PDB entry 7Z13 | electron microscopy, 3.40 A resolution | chains 2 and 5 of the 28 polymer chains in the assembly

== Chain 2 ==
Protein: DNA replication licensing factor MCM2
Source organism: Saccharomyces cerevisiae
Notes: EC 3.6.4.12
UniProtKB: A0A6A5Q1S9 (A0A6A5Q1S9_YEASX); residue numbers follow UniProt; this construct covers 1-868
Sequence (868 residues; each row starts with the number of its first residue):
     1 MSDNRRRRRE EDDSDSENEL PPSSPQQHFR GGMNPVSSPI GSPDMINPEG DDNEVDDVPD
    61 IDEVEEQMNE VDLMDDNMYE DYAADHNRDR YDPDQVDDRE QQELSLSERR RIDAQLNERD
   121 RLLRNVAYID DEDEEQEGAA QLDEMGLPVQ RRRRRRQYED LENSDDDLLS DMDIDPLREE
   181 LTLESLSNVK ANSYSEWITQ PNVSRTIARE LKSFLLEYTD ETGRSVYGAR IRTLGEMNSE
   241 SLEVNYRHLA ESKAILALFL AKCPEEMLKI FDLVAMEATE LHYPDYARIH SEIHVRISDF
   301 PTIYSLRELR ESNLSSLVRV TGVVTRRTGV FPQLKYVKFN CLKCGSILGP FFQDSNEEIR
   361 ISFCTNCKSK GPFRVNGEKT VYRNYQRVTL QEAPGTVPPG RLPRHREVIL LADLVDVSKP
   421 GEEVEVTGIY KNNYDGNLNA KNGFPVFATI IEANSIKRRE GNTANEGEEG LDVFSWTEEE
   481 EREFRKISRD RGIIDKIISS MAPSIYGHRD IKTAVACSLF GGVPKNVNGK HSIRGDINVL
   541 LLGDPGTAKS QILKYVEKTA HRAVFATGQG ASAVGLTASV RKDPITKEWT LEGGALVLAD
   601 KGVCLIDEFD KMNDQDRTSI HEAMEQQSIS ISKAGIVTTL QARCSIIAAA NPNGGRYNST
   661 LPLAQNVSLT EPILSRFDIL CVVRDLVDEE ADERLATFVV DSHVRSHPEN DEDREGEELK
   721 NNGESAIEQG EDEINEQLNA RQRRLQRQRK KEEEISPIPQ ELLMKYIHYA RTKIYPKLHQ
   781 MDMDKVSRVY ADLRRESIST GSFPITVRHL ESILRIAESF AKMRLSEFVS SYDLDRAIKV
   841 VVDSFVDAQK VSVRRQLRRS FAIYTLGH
Not modelled in the structure: 1-179, 710-737, 868
Bound ions: Zn2+: Cys-341, Cys-344, Cys-364, Cys-367
Ligand contacts:
  - ATP (adenosine-5'-triphosphate), molecule 1: Ile-505, Tyr-506, His-508, Pro-545, Gly-546, Thr-547, Ala-548, Lys-549, Ser-550, Gln-551, Asp-607, Leu-695, Val-699
  - ATP, molecule 2: His-531, Glu-625, Gln-626, Arg-676, Val-807, Arg-808, Glu-811

== Chain 5 ==
Protein: DNA helicase
Source organism: Saccharomyces cerevisiae
Notes: EC 3.6.4.12
UniProtKB: A0A6A5PUY8 (A0A6A5PUY8_YEASX); numbering as in UniProt (aligned over 1-775)
Sequence (775 residues; row label = number of the first residue in the row):
     1 MSFDRPEIYS APVLQGESPN DDDNTEIIKS FKNFILEFRL DSQFIYRDQL RNNILVKNYS
    61 LTVNMEHLIG YNEDIYKKLS DEPSDIIPLF ETAITQVAKR ISILSRAQSA NNNDKDPENT
   121 SMDTDSLLLN SLPTFQLILN SNANQIPLRD LDSEHVSKIV RLSGIIISTS VLSSRATYLS
   181 IMCRNCRHTT SITINNFNSI TGNTVSLPRS CLSTIESESS MANESNIGDE STKKNCGPDP
   241 YIIIHESSKF IDQQFLKLQE IPELVPVGEM PRNLTMTCDR YLTNKVIPGT RVTIVGIYSI
   301 YNSKNGAGSG RSGGGNGGSG VAIRTPYIKI LGIQSDVETS SIWNSVTMFT EEEEEEFLQL
   361 SRNPKLYEIL TNSIAPSIFG NEDIKKAIVC LLMGGSKKIL PDGMRLRGDI NVLLLGDPGT
   421 AKSQLLKFVE KVSPIAVYTS GKGSSAAGLT ASVQRDPMTR EFYLEGGAMV LADGGVVCID
   481 EFDKMRDEDR VAIHEAMEQQ TISIAKAGIT TVLNSRTSVL AAANPIYGRY DDLKSPGDNI
   541 DFQTTILSRF DMIFIVKDDH NEERDISIAN HVINIHTGNA NAMQNQQEEN GSEISIEKMK
   601 RYITYCRLKC APRLSPQAAE KLSSNFVTIR KQLLINELES TERSSIPITI RQLEAIIRIT
   661 ESLAKLELSP IAQERHVDEA IRLFQASTMD AASQDPIGGL NQASGTSLSE IRRFEQELKR
   721 RLPIGWSTSY QTLRREFVDT HRFSQLALDK ALYALEKHET IQLRHQGQNI YRSGV
Not modelled in the structure: 1-20, 105-129, 199-204, 214-234, 305-317
Bound ions: Zn2+: Cys-183, Cys-186, Cys-211, Cys-236; Mg2+: Ser-423 (together with ATP)
Ligand contacts:
  - ATP (adenosine-5'-triphosphate), molecule 1: Ser-377, Ile-378, Phe-379, Asp-417, Pro-418, Gly-419, Thr-420, Ala-421, Lys-422, Ser-423, Gln-424, Asn-524, Ile-568, Val-572
  - ATP, molecule 2: Met-404, Glu-498, Gln-499, Ser-548, Arg-549, Ile-650, Arg-651, Glu-654

== How chain 2 and chain 5 interact ==
Pairs across the interface - 99 pairs, chain 2 then chain 5:
  Arg-327(2) / Glu-269(5)  salt bridge
  Val-330(2) / Arg-272(5)
  Phe-331(2) / Arg-324(5)
  Pro-332(2) / Ile-323(5)
  Pro-332(2) / Arg-324(5)  hydrogen bond (backbone-backbone)
  Gln-333(2) / Val-321(5)  hydrogen bond (side chain-backbone)
  Gln-333(2) / Ala-322(5)
  Leu-334(2) / Ala-322(5)
  Leu-334(2) / Arg-324(5)
  Gln-353(2) / Val-321(5)
  Gln-353(2) / Ala-322(5)
  Ser-355(2) / Val-321(5)
  Asn-356(2) / Val-321(5)
  Glu-358(2) / Ala-322(5)
  Val-375(2) / Arg-324(5)
  Tyr-382(2) / Ser-153(5)
  Tyr-382(2) / Ile-300(5)
  Asn-384(2) / Asp-152(5)
  Asn-384(2) / Ser-153(5)  hydrogen bond
  Tyr-385(2) / Gly-320(5)
  Tyr-385(2) / Ile-323(5)  hydrophobic
  Arg-387(2) / Ser-319(5)  hydrogen bond
  Arg-387(2) / Gly-320(5)
  Asp-416(2) / Arg-149(5)  salt bridge
  Asp-416(2) / Glu-269(5)
  Asp-416(2) / Arg-272(5)  salt bridge
  Lys-419(2) / Val-267(5)
  Lys-419(2) / Gly-268(5)
  Lys-419(2) / Glu-269(5)
  Lys-525(2) / His-576(5)
  Val-527(2) / Ile-575(5)  hydrophobic
  Val-527(2) / Asn-581(5)
  Asn-528(2) / Asn-581(5)  hydrogen bond
  Asn-528(2) / Gln-584(5)  hydrogen bond
  Gly-529(2) / Lys-431(5)
  Lys-530(2) / Ile-596(5)
  His-531(2) / Ser-377(5)
  His-531(2) / Gln-424(5)  hydrogen bond
  Ser-532(2) / Gln-424(5)
  Ile-533(2) / Ile-575(5)  hydrophobic
  Ile-533(2) / His-576(5)
  Arg-562(2) / Gly-268(5)
  Trp-589(2) / Gln-454(5)  hydrogen bond
  Leu-591(2) / Met-270(5)  hydrophobic
  Val-597(2) / Gly-268(5)
  Asp-600(2) / Val-267(5)
  Asp-600(2) / Gly-268(5)
  Gln-615(2) / Lys-442(5)  hydrogen bond (backbone-side chain)
  Thr-618(2) / Lys-442(5)  hydrogen bond
  Thr-618(2) / Lys-484(5)
  Ser-619(2) / Lys-442(5)  hydrogen bond
  Glu-622(2) / Ser-440(5)  hydrogen bond
  Gln-626(2) / Ser-423(5)
  Gln-626(2) / Gln-424(5)
  Ser-630(2) / Tyr-438(5)
  Ser-630(2) / Gly-443(5)
  Ile-631(2) / Gly-443(5)
  Ser-632(2) / Thr-439(5)
  Ser-632(2) / Gly-443(5)  hydrogen bond (backbone-backbone)
  Ser-632(2) / Ser-444(5)
  Ser-632(2) / Ser-445(5)  hydrogen bond (backbone-backbone)
  Ser-632(2) / Gly-448(5)
  Ala-634(2) / Gly-448(5)
  Ala-634(2) / Gln-454(5)
  Gly-635(2) / Glu-465(5)
  Gly-635(2) / Gly-466(5)
  Val-637(2) / Val-437(5)  hydrophobic
  Leu-640(2) / Met-270(5)  hydrophobic
  Leu-640(2) / Pro-271(5)
  Gln-641(2) / Pro-262(5)
  Gln-641(2) / Glu-263(5)
  Thr-670(2) / Tyr-527(5)
  Glu-671(2) / Tyr-527(5)
  Glu-671(2) / Gly-528(5)
  Glu-671(2) / Arg-529(5)  salt bridge
  Pro-672(2) / Gly-528(5)
  Leu-778(2) / Thr-577(5)
  Met-783(2) / Ile-573(5)  hydrophobic
  Met-783(2) / Asn-574(5)
  Met-783(2) / Thr-577(5)
  Met-783(2) / Asn-579(5)
  Val-786(2) / Ile-573(5)  hydrophobic
  Ser-787(2) / Ile-566(5)
  Ser-787(2) / Asn-570(5)
  Tyr-790(2) / Asp-565(5)
  Tyr-790(2) / Ala-569(5)  hydrophobic
  Ala-791(2) / Ile-566(5)  hydrophobic
  Arg-794(2) / His-560(5)  hydrogen bond
  Arg-794(2) / Arg-564(5)
  Arg-794(2) / Asp-565(5)  salt bridge
  Arg-795(2) / Glu-562(5)  salt bridge
  Ile-798(2) / His-560(5)
  Thr-806(2) / Pro-418(5)
  Val-807(2) / Ile-568(5)  hydrophobic
  Val-807(2) / Val-572(5)  hydrophobic
  Leu-810(2) / Ala-569(5)  hydrophobic
  Leu-810(2) / Val-572(5)  hydrophobic
  Glu-811(2) / His-576(5)  salt bridge
  Leu-814(2) / His-576(5)
Also at the interface, not in a pair above, chain 2 (77 interface residues in all): Glu-357, Arg-383, Thr-586, Lys-587, Glu-592, Gly-593, Lys-601, His-621, Ser-628, Lys-633, Thr-639, Ser-675, Met-781, Arg-788, Ser-797, Ile-805, Arg-808
Also at the interface, not in a pair above, chain 5 (72 interface residues in all): Val-156, Val-265, Pro-326, Pro-376, Ile-378, Gly-419, Lys-427, Phe-428, Ser-452, Pro-457, Gly-467, Ala-468, Glu-481, Asp-558, Ala-580

== Summary ==
Chain 2 and chain 5 form an interface of 77 and 72 residues respectively; the contacts include 15 hydrogen
bonds and 7 salt bridges. Polar contacts include Arg-327(2)/Glu-269(5), Asp-416(2)/Arg-149(5) and
Asp-416(2)/Arg-272(5). One ATP molecule is bound between chain 2 and chain 5.
Here chain 2 is DNA replication licensing factor MCM2 and chain 5 is DNA helicase, both from Saccharomyces
cerevisiae. Entry 7Z13 (S. cerevisiae CMGE dimer nucleating origin DNA melting) was determined by electron
microscopy, deposited together with 7QHS.
